PDB entry 5N1V | X-ray diffraction, 2.52 A resolution | chain A

# Chain A
Name: Casein kinase II subunit alpha
Organism: Homo sapiens
Notes: EC 2.7.11.1
UniProtKB: P68400 (CSK21_HUMAN); numbering as in UniProt (aligned over 1-336)
Sequence (342 residues; each row starts with the number of its first residue):
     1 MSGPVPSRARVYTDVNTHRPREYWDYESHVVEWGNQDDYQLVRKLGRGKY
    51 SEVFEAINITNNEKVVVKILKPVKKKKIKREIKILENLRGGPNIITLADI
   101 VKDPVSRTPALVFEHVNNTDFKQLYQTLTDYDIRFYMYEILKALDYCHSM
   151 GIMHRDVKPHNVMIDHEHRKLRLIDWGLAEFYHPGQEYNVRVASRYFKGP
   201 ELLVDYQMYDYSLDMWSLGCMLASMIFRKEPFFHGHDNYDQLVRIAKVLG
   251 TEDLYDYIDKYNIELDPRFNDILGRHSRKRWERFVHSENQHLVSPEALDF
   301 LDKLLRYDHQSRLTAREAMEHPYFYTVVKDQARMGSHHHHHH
Not modelled in the structure: 1, 333-342
Sequence notes: expression tag (337-342)
Ligand contacts: pyrazolo-pyrimidine macrocycle (8GQ): Arg43, Leu45, Gly46, Val53, Val66, Lys68, Ile95, Phe113, Glu114, His115, Val116, Asn117, Asn118, His160, Met163, Ile174, Asp175
Curated features (UniProtKB/Swiss-Prot):
  - region: Gln36 to Leu41 (Interaction with beta subunit)
  - active site: Asp156 (Proton acceptor)
  - binding site (ATP): Leu45 to Val53, Lys68
  - natural variant: Arg47 (R47Q: In OCNDS), Tyr50 (Y50S: In OCNDS), Asp175 (D175G: In OCNDS), Lys198 (K198R: In OCNDS)
From the paper describing this entry:
  - binding site for pyrazolo-pyrimidine macrocycle: Val116, Asp175

# In short
Bound to chain A: pyrazolo-pyrimidine macrocycle. UniProt lists active-site residue Asp156 and 10 ATP-binding
residues. The paper reports a binding site for pyrazolo-pyrimidine macrocycle at Val116 and Asp175.
Chain A is Casein kinase II subunit alpha (Homo sapiens); the structure, Crystal structure of the protein
kinase CK2 catalytic subunit in complex with pyrazolo-pyrimidine macrocyclic ligand, was determined by X-ray
diffraction (same publication as 5N1X, 5N1Z, 5N20 and 5N21).
